7PF6 - chains F and J of the 11 polymer chains in the assembly; structure by electron microscopy, 4.00 A resolution.

== Chain F ==
Protein: Histone H4
From: Homo sapiens
Reference sequence: P62805 (H4_HUMAN); residues 0-102 here correspond to UniProt positions 1-103 (UniProt number = residue number + 1)
Sequence (103 residues; numbered 0 to 102; the number before each row is that of its first residue; numbering starts at 0):
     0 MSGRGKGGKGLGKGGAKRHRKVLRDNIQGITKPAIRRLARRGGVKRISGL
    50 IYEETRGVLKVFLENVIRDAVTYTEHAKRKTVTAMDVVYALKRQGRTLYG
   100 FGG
Unresolved in the structure: 0-19
Curated features (UniProtKB/Swiss-Prot):
  - DNA-binding region: Lys-16 to Lys-20
  - modified residue: Ser-1 (N-acetylserine), Arg-3 (Asymmetric dimethylarginine), Lys-5 (N6-(2-hydroxyisobutyryl)lysine), Lys-8 (N6-(2-hydroxyisobutyryl)lysine), Lys-12 (N6-(2-hydroxyisobutyryl)lysine), Lys-16 (N6-(2-hydroxyisobutyryl)lysine), Lys-20 (N6,N6,N6-trimethyllysine), Lys-31 (N6-(2-hydroxyisobutyryl)lysine), Lys-44 (N6-(2-hydroxyisobutyryl)lysine), Ser-47 (Phosphoserine), Tyr-51 (Phosphotyrosine), Lys-59 (N6-(2-hydroxyisobutyryl)lysine), Lys-77 (N6-(2-hydroxyisobutyryl)lysine), Lys-79 (N6-(2-hydroxyisobutyryl)lysine), Thr-80 (Phosphothreonine), Tyr-88 (Phosphotyrosine), Lys-91 (N6-(2-hydroxyisobutyryl)lysine)
  - cross-link (Glycyl lysine isopeptide (Lys-Gly)): Lys-12 (interchain with G-Cter in SUMO2), Lys-20 (interchain with G-Cter in SUMO2), Lys-31 (interchain with G-Cter in SUMO2), Lys-59 (interchain with G-Cter in SUMO2), Lys-79 (interchain with G-Cter in SUMO2), Lys-91 (interchain with G-Cter in SUMO2)

== Chain J ==
Molecule: 167-nt DNA strand
From: synthetic construct
Sequence (167 nucleotides; row label = number of the first residue in the row):
   572 TACTTACATGACAGGATGTATATATCTGACACGTGCCTGGAGACTAGGGA
   622 GTAATCCCCTTGGCGGTTAAAACGCGGGGGACAGCGCGTACGTGCGTTTA
   672 AGCGGTGCTAGAGCTGTCTACGACCAATTGAGCGGCCTCGGCACCGGGAT
   722 TCTCCAGGCGGCCAGTG

== How chain F and chain J interact ==
Residue-residue contacts (17):
  Arg-35(F) / DG663(J)  salt bridge to the phosphate
  Arg-39(F) / DT664(J)  salt bridge to the phosphate
  Arg-45(F) / DC662(J)  sugar contact
  Arg-45(F) / DG663(J)  phosphate contact
  Ile-46(F) / DC662(J)  phosphate contact
  Ile-46(F) / DG663(J)  hydrogen bond to the phosphate
  Ser-47(F) / DA661(J)  phosphate contact
  Ser-47(F) / DC662(J)  hydrogen bond to the phosphate
  Gly-48(F) / DC662(J)  hydrogen bond to the phosphate
  Tyr-51(F) / DG663(J)  phosphate contact
  Arg-78(F) / DA683(J)  phosphate contact
  Arg-78(F) / DG684(J)  phosphate contact
  Lys-79(F) / DA681(J)  phosphate contact
  Lys-79(F) / DG682(J)  salt bridge to the phosphate
  Lys-79(F) / DA683(J)  hydrogen bond to the phosphate
  Thr-80(F) / DG682(J)  hydrogen bond to the phosphate
  Thr-80(F) / DA683(J)  hydrogen bond to the phosphate
Also at the interface, not in a pair above, chain F (13 interface residues in all): Lys-44, Leu-49, Thr-82

== Summary ==
The interface between chain F and chain J involves 13 residues on one side and 8 on the other; the contacts
include 6 hydrogen bonds and 3 salt bridges. Polar pairs include Ile-46(F)/DG663(J), Ser-47(F)/DC662(J) and
Gly-48(F)/DC662(J). From UniProt: a DNA-binding region on chain F.
Here chain F is Histone H4 (Homo sapiens) and chain J is a 167-nt DNA strand (synthetic construct). Entry 7PF6
(Nucleosome 1 of the 4x187 nucleosome array containing H1) was determined by electron microscopy, deposited
together with 7PET, 7PEU, 7PEV, 7PEW, 7PEX, 7PEY and 16 further entries.
